Entry 5LI8 (X-ray diffraction, 1.83 A resolution); this record covers chain A.

Chain A:
Molecule: Putative cytochrome P450 126
From: Mycobacterium tuberculosis (strain CDC 1551 / Oshkosh)
Notes: EC 1.14.-.-
UniProt: P9WPN8 (CP126_MYCTO); residues 1-414 here = UniProt positions 1-414
Sequence (414 residues; each row starts with the number of its first residue):
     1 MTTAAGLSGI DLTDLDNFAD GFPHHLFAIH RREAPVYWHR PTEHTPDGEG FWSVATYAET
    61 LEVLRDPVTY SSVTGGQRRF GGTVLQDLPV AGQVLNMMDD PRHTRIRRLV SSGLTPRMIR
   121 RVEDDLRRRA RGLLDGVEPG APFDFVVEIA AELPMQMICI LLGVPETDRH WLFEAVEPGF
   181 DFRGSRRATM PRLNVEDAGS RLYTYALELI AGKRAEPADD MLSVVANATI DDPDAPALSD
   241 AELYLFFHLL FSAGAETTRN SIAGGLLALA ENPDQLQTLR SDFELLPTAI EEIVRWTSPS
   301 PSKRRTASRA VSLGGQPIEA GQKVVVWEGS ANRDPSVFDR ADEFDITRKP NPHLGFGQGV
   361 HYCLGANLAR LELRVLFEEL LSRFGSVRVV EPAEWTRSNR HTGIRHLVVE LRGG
Not modelled in the structure: 1-5, 75-79, 179-192
Ion coordination: heme Fe: Cys363 (together with ketoconazole)
Residues lining bound ligands:
  - heme (HEM): Leu64, Leu95, Asn96, His103, Arg107, Met157, Ile158, Leu161, Leu250, Gly254, Thr257, Thr258, Ser261, Pro299, Ser300, Lys303, Arg305, Glu328, Leu354, Gly355, Phe356, Gly357, Val360, His361, Tyr362, Cys363, Leu364, Gly365, Leu368, Ala369
  - ketoconazole (KKK; 1-acetyl-4-(4-{[(2R,4S)-2-(2,4-dichlorophenyl)-2-(1H-imidazol-1-ylmethyl)-1,3-dioxolan-4-yl]methoxy}phenyl)piperazine): Leu12, Thr13, Pro46, Phe51, Val94, Asn96, Phe246, Leu249, Leu250, Ala253, Gly254, Thr257, Ser300, Ser302, Lys303, Arg304, Val325, Trp327, Cys363, Asn399, Arg400
Curated features (UniProtKB/Swiss-Prot):
  - binding site (heme): Cys363
From the paper describing this entry:
  - conformationally variable residues (loop rearrangement): Val84, Leu85, Leu249

Summary:
Chain A binds heme and ketoconazole. From UniProt: heme-binding residue Cys363. From the paper: conformational
variability at Val84, Leu85 and Leu249.
Chain A is Putative cytochrome P450 126 (Mycobacterium tuberculosis (strain CDC 1551 / Oshkosh)); the
structure, Crystal structure of Mycobacterium tuberculosis CYP126A1 in complex with ketoconazole, was
determined by X-ray diffraction (same publication as 5LI6, 5LI7 and 5LIE).
